PDB entry 9LJV | X-ray diffraction, 2.25 A resolution | chains A and B

== Chain A ==
Protein: RNA-directed RNA polymerase
Organism: Hepatitis C virus JFH-1
Notes: EC 2.7.7.48
Reference sequence: Q99IB8 (POLG_HCVJF); residues 1-553 here correspond to UniProt positions 2443-2995 (UniProt number = residue number + 2442)
Amino-acid sequence (554 residues; each row starts with the number of its first residue; numbering starts at 0):
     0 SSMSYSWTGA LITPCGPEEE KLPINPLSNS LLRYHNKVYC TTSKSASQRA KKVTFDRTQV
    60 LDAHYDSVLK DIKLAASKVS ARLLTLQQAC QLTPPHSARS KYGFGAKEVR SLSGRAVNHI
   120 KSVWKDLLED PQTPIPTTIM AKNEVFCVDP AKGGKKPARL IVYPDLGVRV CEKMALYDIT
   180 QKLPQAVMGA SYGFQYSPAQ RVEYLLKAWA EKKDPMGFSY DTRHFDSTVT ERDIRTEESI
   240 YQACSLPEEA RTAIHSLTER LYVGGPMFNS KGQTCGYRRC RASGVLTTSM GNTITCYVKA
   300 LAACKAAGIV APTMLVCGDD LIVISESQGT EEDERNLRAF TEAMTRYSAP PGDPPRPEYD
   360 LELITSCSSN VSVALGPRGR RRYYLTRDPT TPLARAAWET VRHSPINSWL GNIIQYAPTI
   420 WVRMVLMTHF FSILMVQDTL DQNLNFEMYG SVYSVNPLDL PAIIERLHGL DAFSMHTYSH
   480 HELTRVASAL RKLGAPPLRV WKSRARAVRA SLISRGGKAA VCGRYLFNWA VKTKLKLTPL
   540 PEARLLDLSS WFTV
Differences from the reference sequence: expression tag (0); engineered mutation Gly-15 (Ser2457 in Q99IB8), Gln-86 (Glu2528 in Q99IB8), Gln-87 (Glu2529 in Q99IB8), His-223 (Cys2665 in Q99IB8), Ile-321 (Val2763 in Q99IB8)
Bound ions: Mn2+ site 1: Asp-220, Thr-221, Asp-318 (together with cytidine-5'-monophosphate); Mn2+ site 2: Asp-220, Asp-319 (together with cytidine-5'-monophosphate)
Ligand contacts: cytidine-5'-monophosphate / FAD: Lys-141, Arg-158, Phe-193, Asp-220, His-223, Phe-224, Asp-225, Ser-282, Thr-287, Ser-288, Asn-291, Gly-317, Asp-318, Asp-319, Cys-366, Ser-367, Arg-386, Arg-394, Glu-446, Met-447, Tyr-448, Gly-449, Val-553
Swiss-Prot annotation at these positions:
  - binding site (Mg(2+)): Asp-220, Asp-318, Asp-319

== Chain B ==
Molecule: 3-nt RNA strand
Sequence (3 nucleotides; row label = number of the first residue in the row):
     2 CGU

== Chain A / chain B interface ==
Residue-residue contacts (23):
  Cys-14(A) / C2(B)  base contact
  Gly-15(A) / C2(B)  base contact
  Pro-93(A) / U4(B)  phosphate contact
  His-95(A) / G3(B)  phosphate contact
  Ser-96(A) / G3(B)  phosphate contact
  Ser-96(A) / U4(B)  hydrogen bond to the phosphate
  Ala-97(A) / C2(B)  base contact
  Ala-97(A) / G3(B)  hydrogen bond to the phosphate
  Arg-98(A) / C2(B)  base contact
  Met-139(A) / C2(B)  hydrogen bond to the sugar
  Met-139(A) / G3(B)  base contact
  Lys-141(A) / G3(B)  hydrogen bond to the base
  Ile-160(A) / G3(B)  base contact
  Tyr-162(A) / C2(B)  sugar contact
  Tyr-162(A) / G3(B)  sugar contact
  Arg-168(A) / G3(B)  hydrogen bond to the phosphate
  Arg-168(A) / U4(B)  salt bridge to the phosphate
  Lys-172(A) / U4(B)  phosphate contact
  Ser-282(A) / G3(B)  base contact
  Gly-283(A) / G3(B)  hydrogen bond to the sugar
  Gly-283(A) / U4(B)  sugar contact
  Val-284(A) / U4(B)  sugar contact
  Leu-285(A) / U4(B)  hydrogen bond to the sugar
Also at the interface, not in a pair above, chain A (18 interface residues in all): Thr-287

== Summary ==
18 residues of chain A face 3 of chain B across their interface, with 7 hydrogen bonds and 1 salt bridge.
Polar pairs include Lys-141(A)/G3(B), Met-139(A)/C2(B) and Gly-283(A)/G3(B). Bound to chain A:
cytidine-5'-monophosphate / FAD. UniProt lists 3 Mg2+-binding residues on chain A.
Here chain A is RNA-directed RNA polymerase (Hepatitis C virus JFH-1) and chain B is a 3-nt RNA strand. Entry
9LJV (Structural insights into the polymerase catalyzed FAD-capping of hepatitis C viral RNA) was determined
by X-ray diffraction, deposited together with 9LJR, 9LJS, 9LJT, 9LJU and 9LJW.
